Entry 5A1Z (electron microscopy, 6.90 A resolution (low resolution: residue-level contacts below are approximate; hydrogen-bond / salt-bridge calls are withheld)); this record covers chains E and F of the 12 polymer chains in the assembly.

[Chain E]
Name: Envelope protein
Source organism: Dengue virus 2
Reference sequence: G9FRP5 (G9FRP5_9FLAV); residue numbers follow UniProt; this construct covers 1-495
Chain sequence (495 residues; row label = number of the first residue in the row):
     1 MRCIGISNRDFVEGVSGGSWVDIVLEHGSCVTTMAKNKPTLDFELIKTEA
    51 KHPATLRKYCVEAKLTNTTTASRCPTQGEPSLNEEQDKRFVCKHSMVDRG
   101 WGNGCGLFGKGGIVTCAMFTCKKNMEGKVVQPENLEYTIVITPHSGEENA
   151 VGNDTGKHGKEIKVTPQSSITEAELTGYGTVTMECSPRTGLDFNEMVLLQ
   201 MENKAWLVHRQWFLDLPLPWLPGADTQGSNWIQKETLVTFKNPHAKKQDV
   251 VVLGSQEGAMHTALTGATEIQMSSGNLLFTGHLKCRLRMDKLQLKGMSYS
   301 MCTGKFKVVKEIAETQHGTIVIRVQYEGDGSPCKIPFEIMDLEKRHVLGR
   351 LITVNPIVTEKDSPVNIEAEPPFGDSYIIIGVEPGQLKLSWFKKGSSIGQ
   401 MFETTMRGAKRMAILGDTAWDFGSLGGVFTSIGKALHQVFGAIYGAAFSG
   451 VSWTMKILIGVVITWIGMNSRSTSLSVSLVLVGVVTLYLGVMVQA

[Chain F]
Name: Membrane glycoprotein
Source organism: Dengue virus 2
Reference sequence: V5TI05 (V5TI05_9FLAV); residues 1-72 here correspond to UniProt positions 92-163 (UniProt number = residue number + 91)
Chain sequence (72 residues; numbered 1 to 72; the number before each row is that of its first residue):
     1 SVALVPHVGMGLETRTETWMSSEGAWKHAQRIETWILRHPGFTIMAAILA
    51 YTIGTTYFQRVLIFILLTAVTP
Construct notes: conflict Thr71 (Ala162 in V5TI05)

[How chain E and chain F interact]
Pairs across the interface (4; chain E residue first):
  Ala263(E) - Val5(F)
  Thr268(E) - Thr18(F)
  Ser449(E) - Met10(F)
  Gly450(E) - Gly9(F)

[Summary]
Chain E and chain F each contribute 4 residues to their interface.
Here chain E is Envelope protein and chain F is Membrane glycoprotein, both from Dengue virus 2. Entry 5A1Z
(Cryo-EM structure of Dengue virus serotype 2 strain PVP94-07 complexed with human antibody 2D22 Fab at ...)
was determined by electron microscopy together with 4UIF and 4UIH from the same study.
